PDB entry 8XB3 | electron microscopy, 2.80 A resolution | chain A

Chain A:
Protein: GFP-MBP-solute carrier family 6 member 2
From: Homo sapiens
UniProt: chimeric construct of P0AEX9, P23975: residues -324 to 41 from P0AEX9 (MALE_ECOLI) positions 27-392 (UniProt number = residue number + 351); residues 54-617 from P23975 positions 54-617 (same numbers)
Chain sequence (1244 residues; each row starts with the number of its first residue; note: 12 numbers in that range are skipped by the numbering (no residue carries them; nothing is unmodelled there); a row labelled like 190A-190O holds insertion residues (190A, then the next letters in order); numbers below 1 keep their minus sign (Met-623 is residue -623)):
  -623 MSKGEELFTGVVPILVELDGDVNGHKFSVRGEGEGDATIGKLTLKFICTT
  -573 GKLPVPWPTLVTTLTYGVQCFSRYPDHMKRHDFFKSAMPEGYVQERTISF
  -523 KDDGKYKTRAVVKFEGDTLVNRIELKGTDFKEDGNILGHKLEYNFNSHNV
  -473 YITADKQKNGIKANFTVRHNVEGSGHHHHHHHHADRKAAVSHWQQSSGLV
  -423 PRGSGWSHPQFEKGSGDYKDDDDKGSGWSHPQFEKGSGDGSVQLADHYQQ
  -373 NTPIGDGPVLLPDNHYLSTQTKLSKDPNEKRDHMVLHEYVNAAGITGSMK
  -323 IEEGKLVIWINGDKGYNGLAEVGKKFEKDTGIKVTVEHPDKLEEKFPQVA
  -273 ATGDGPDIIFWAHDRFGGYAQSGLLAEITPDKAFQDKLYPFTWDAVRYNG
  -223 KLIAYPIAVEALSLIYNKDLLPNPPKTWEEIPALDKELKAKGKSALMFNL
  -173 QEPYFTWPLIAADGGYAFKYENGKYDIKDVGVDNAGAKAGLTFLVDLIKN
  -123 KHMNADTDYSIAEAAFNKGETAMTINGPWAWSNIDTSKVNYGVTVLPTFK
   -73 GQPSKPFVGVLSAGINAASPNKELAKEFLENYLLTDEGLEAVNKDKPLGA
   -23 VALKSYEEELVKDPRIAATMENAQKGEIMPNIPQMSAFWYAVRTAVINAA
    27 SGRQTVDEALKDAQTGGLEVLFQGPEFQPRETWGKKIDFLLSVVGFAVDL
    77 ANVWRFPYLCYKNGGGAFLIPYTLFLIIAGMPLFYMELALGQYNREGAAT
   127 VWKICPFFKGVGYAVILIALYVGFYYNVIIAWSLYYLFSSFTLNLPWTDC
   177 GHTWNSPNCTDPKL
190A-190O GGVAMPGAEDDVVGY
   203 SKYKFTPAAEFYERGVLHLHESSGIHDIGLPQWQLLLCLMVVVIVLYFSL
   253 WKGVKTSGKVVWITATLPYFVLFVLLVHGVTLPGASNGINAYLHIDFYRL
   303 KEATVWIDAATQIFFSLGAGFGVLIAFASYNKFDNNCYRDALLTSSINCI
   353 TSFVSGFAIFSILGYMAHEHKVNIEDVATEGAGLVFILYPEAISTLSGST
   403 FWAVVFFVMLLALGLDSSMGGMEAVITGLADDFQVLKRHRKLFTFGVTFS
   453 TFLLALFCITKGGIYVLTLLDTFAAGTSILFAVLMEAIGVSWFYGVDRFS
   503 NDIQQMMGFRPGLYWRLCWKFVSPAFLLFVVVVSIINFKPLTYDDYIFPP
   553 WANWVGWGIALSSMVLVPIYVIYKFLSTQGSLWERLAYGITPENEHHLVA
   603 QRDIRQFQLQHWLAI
Not modelled in the structure: -623 to 65, 190A-190O, 258-262
Disulfide bonds: Cys176-Cys185
Glycans and other covalent adducts: N-acetylglucosamine (NAG) linked to Asn184
Sequence notes: linker (-327 to -325, 42-53); conflict Val-13 (Ala338 in P0AEX9), Gly190A (Leu191 in P23975), Gly190B (Asn192 in P23975), Val190C (Gly193 in P23975), Ala190D (Ser194 in P23975), Met190E (Val195 in P23975), Pro190F (Leu196 in P23975), Ala190H (Asn198 in P23975), Glu190I (His199 in P23975), Asp190J (Thr200 in P23975), Asp190K (Lys201 in P23975); insertion (190L-190N)
Ligand contacts: Iobenguane (YMN): Asp75, Ala145, Val148, Gly149, Tyr152, Asn153, Phe317, Ser318, Leu319, Gly320, Phe323, Ser419, Ser420, Gly423, Met424
Curated features (UniProtKB/Swiss-Prot):
  - binding site (Na(+)): Gly71, Ala73, Val74, Asn78, Ser318, Asn350, Asp418, Ser419
  - binding site ((R)-noradrenaline): Asp75, Tyr87, Lys88, Ala145, Gly149, Phe317, Glu382
  - binding site (dopamine): Asp75, Ala145, Phe317, Glu382
  - glycosylation: Asn184 (N-linked (GlcNAc...) asparagine)

Summary:
Ligands of chain A: Iobenguane. Covalently linked N-acetylglucosamine: at Asn184. UniProt lists 8 Na+-binding
residues, 7 (R)-noradrenaline-binding residues and 4 dopamine-binding residues.
Chain A is GFP-MBP-solute carrier family 6 member 2 (Homo sapiens); the structure, Structural mechanism of
substrate binding and inhibition of the human Norepinephrine Transporter, was determined by electron
microscopy (same publication as 8XB2 and 8XB4).
